Entry 5JJO (X-ray diffraction, 2.00 A resolution); this record covers chain A.

== Chain A ==
Name: Uncharacterized protein
Organism: Pseudomonas aeruginosa PAO1
Reference sequence: Q9HU95 (Q9HU95_PSEAE); residues 22-293 here = UniProt positions 22-293
Amino-acid sequence (273 residues; row label = number of the first residue in the row):
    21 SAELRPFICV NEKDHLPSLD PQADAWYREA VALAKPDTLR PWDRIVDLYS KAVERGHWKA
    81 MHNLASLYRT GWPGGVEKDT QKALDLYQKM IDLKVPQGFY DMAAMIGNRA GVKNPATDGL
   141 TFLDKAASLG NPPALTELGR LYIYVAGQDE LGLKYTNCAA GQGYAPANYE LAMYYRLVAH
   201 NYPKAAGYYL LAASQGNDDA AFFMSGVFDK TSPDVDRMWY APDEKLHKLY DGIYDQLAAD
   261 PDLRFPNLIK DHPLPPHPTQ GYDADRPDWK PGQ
Unresolved in the structure: 21-23, 93-97, 289-293
Disulfides: Cys29-Cys178
Differences from the reference sequence: expression tag (21)
Metal / ion sites: gold ion site 1 near His35 (its only coordinating residue here); gold ion site 2 near His82 (its only coordinating residue here); gold ion site 3: Lys98, His200; gold ion site 4: Lys245, His272; gold ion site 5: His247, Lys248; gold ion site 6 near His272 (its only coordinating residue here)

== Overview ==
Lys98 and His200 form the gold ion site 3. Lys245 and His272 form the gold ion site 4.
Chain A is Uncharacterized protein (Pseudomonas aeruginosa PAO1); the structure, The crystal structure of
immunity protein PA5088 from Pseudomonas aeruginosa, was determined by X-ray diffraction together with 5JKP
from the same study.
